9ETP - chains A and B; structure by X-ray diffraction, 2.48 A resolution.

Chain A:
Protein: Cyclin-dependent kinase 2
From: Homo sapiens
Notes: EC 2.7.11.22
UniProtKB: P24941 (CDK2_HUMAN); residues 1-298 here = UniProt positions 1-298
Amino-acid sequence (302 residues; each row starts with the number of its first residue; numbers below 1 keep their minus sign (Gly-3 is residue -3)):
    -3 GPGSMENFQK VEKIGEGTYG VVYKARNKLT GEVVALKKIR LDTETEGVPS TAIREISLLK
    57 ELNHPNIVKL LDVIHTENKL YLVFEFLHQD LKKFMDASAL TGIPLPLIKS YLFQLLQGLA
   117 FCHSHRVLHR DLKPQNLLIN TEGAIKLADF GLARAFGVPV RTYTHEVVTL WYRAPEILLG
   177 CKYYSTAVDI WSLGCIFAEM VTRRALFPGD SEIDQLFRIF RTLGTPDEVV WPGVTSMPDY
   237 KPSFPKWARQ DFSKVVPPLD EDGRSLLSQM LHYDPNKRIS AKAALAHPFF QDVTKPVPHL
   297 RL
Not modelled in the structure: -3, 38-40, 298
Construct notes: expression tag (-3 to 0)
Modified / non-standard residues: Thr160 (phosphothreonine; TPO)
UniProt features mapped onto this chain:
  - active site: Asp127 (Proton acceptor)
  - binding site (ATP): Ile10 to Val18, Lys33, Glu81 to Leu83, Asp86, Lys129 to Asn132, Asp145
  - binding site (Mg(2+)): Asn132, Asp145
  - site (CDK7 binding): Lys9, Lys88, Lys89, Leu166
  - modified residue: Met1 (N-acetylmethionine), Lys6 (N6-acetyllysine), Thr14 (Phosphothreonine), Tyr15 (Phosphotyrosine), Tyr19 (Phosphotyrosine), Thr160 (Phosphothreonine)
Ligand contacts:
  - 4-bromo-1H-pyrazole (BYZ), molecule 1: Pro-2, Ile52, Lys56, Leu66, Leu67, Asp68, Val69
  - 4-bromo-1H-pyrazole (BYZ), molecule 2: Met1, Phe4, Gln5, Lys6, Leu32
  - 4-bromo-1H-pyrazole (BYZ), molecule 3: Lys6, Val17, Val18, Tyr19, Leu32, Lys33, Lys34, Tyr77
  - 4-bromo-1H-pyrazole (BYZ), molecule 4: Ile10, Val18, Ala31, Lys33, Val64, Phe80, Glu81, Phe82, Leu83, Leu134
  - 4-bromo-1H-pyrazole (BYZ), molecule 5: Gly98, Ile99, Pro100, Leu101, Ile104, Val197, Pro254
  - 4-bromo-1H-pyrazole (BYZ), molecule 6: Ile209, Phe213, Lys237, Ser239, Phe240

Chain B:
Protein: Cyclin-A2
From: Bos taurus
UniProtKB: P30274 (CCNA2_BOVIN); residues 172-432 here correspond to UniProt positions 170-430 (UniProt number = residue number - 2)
Amino-acid sequence (268 residues; numbered 171 to 438; the number before each row is that of its first residue):
   171 GVNEVPDYHE DIHTYLREME VKCKPKVGYM KKQPDITNSM RAILVDWLVE VGEEYKLQNE
   231 TLHLAVNYID RFLSSMSVLR GKLQLVGTAA MLLASKFEEI YPPEVAEFVY ITDDTYTKKQ
   291 VLRMEHLVLK VLAFDLAAPT INQFLTQYFL HQQPANCKVE SLAMFLGELS LIDADPYLKY
   351 LPSVIAAAAF HLALYTVTGQ SWPESLVQKT GYTLETLKPC LLDLHQTYLR APQHAQQSIR
   411 EKYKNSKYHG VSLLNPPETL NVHHHHHH
Construct notes: expression tag (171, 433-438)
Ligand contacts:
  - 4-bromo-1H-pyrazole (BYZ), molecule 1: Met210, Ile213, Leu214, Arg250, Leu253, Gln254
  - 4-bromo-1H-pyrazole (BYZ), molecule 2: Ile213, Leu214, Trp217, Gln254

Interface between chain A and chain B:
Residue-residue contacts (75):
  Leu37(A) - His296(B)
  Thr41(A) - Lys288(B)  hydrogen bond (backbone-side chain)
  Glu42(A) - Lys266(B)  hydrogen bond (backbone-side chain)
  Glu42(A) - Glu274(B)
  Glu42(A) - Val275(B)  hydrogen bond (side chain-backbone)
  Gly43(A) - Lys266(B)
  Gly43(A) - Leu292(B)
  Gly43(A) - Glu295(B)
  Val44(A) - Lys266(B)  hydrogen bond (backbone-side chain)
  Val44(A) - Glu295(B)  hydrogen bond (backbone-side chain)
  Val44(A) - Leu299(B)  hydrophobic
  Ser46(A) - Lys266(B)
  Ile49(A) - Leu263(B)  hydrophobic
  Ile49(A) - Leu299(B)  hydrophobic
  Ile49(A) - Leu306(B)  hydrophobic
  Arg50(A) - Lys266(B)
  Arg50(A) - Phe267(B)  hydrogen bond (side chain-backbone)
  Arg50(A) - Glu269(B)  hydrogen bond (side chain-backbone)
  Ile52(A) - Phe304(B)  hydrophobic
  Ser53(A) - Phe267(B)
  Ser53(A) - Phe304(B)
  Ser53(A) - Leu306(B)
  Lys56(A) - Ala303(B)  hydrogen bond (side chain-backbone)
  Lys56(A) - Asp305(B)  salt bridge
  Glu57(A) - Tyr185(B)  hydrogen bond
  Glu57(A) - Ala307(B)
  His71(A) - His296(B)
  His71(A) - Phe304(B)
  Ala116(A) - Tyr178(B)
  His119(A) - Tyr178(B)
  His119(A) - Ile182(B)
  Ser120(A) - Tyr178(B)
  Ser120(A) - Asp181(B)  hydrogen bond
  Ser120(A) - Ile182(B)
  His121(A) - Tyr185(B)
  Arg122(A) - Ile182(B)
  Arg122(A) - Tyr185(B)
  Arg122(A) - Leu186(B)
  Arg122(A) - Ala307(B)  hydrogen bond (side chain-backbone)
  Arg150(A) - Phe267(B)  hydrogen bond (side chain-backbone)
  Arg150(A) - Glu268(B)  salt bridge
  Ala151(A) - Phe267(B)  hydrophobic
  Phe152(A) - Val175(B)  hydrophobic
  Phe152(A) - Ile182(B)  hydrophobic
  Val154(A) - Glu174(B)
  Val154(A) - Val175(B)  hydrophobic
  Val154(A) - Ile182(B)  hydrophobic
  Val154(A) - Thr316(B)  hydrogen bond (backbone-side chain)
  Val154(A) - Gln317(B)  hydrogen bond (backbone-backbone)
  Pro155(A) - Asn173(B)
  Pro155(A) - Thr316(B)
  Val156(A) - Asn173(B)  hydrogen bond (backbone-backbone)
  Arg157(A) - Gln228(B)  hydrogen bond
  Arg157(A) - Glu230(B)
  Arg157(A) - Glu268(B)  salt bridge
  Thr158(A) - Ile270(B)
  Tyr159(A) - Ile270(B)
  Thr160(A) - Glu269(B)
  Thr160(A) - Ile270(B)
  Tyr179(A) - Asn173(B)
  Ser181(A) - Val172(B)  hydrogen bond (side chain-backbone)
  Ser181(A) - Asn173(B)
  Ser181(A) - Val175(B)
  Thr182(A) - Val172(B)
  Thr182(A) - Val175(B)
  Ala183(A) - Val172(B)  hydrophobic
  Pro271(A) - Val172(B)
  Asn272(A) - Gly171(B)
  Asn272(A) - Val172(B)  hydrogen bond (side chain-backbone)
  Ser276(A) - Asp177(B)  hydrogen bond
  Ser276(A) - Tyr178(B)
  Ala277(A) - Tyr178(B)  hydrogen bond (backbone-side chain)
  Lys278(A) - Asp177(B)  hydrogen bond (side chain-backbone)
  Lys278(A) - Tyr178(B)  hydrogen bond (backbone-side chain)
  Lys278(A) - Asp181(B)  salt bridge
Interface residues without a listed pair, chain A (43 interface residues in all): Leu54, Val69, Leu76, Glu162, Tyr180, Ala279
Interface residues without a listed pair, chain B (39 interface residues in all): His179, Met189, Tyr271, Pro273, Gln313, Leu320

In short:
43 residues of chain A and 39 residues of chain B are in contact; the contacts include 22 hydrogen bonds and 4
salt bridges. Polar pairs include Lys56(A)-Asp305(B), Arg150(A)-Glu268(B) and Arg157(A)-Glu268(B). Chain A
binds 6 copies of 4-bromo-1H-pyrazole. Bound to chain B: 4-bromo-1H-pyrazole.
Chain A is Cyclin-dependent kinase 2 (Homo sapiens) and chain B is Cyclin-A2 (Bos taurus); the structure,
CDK2-cyclin A in complex with FragLite 1, was determined by X-ray diffraction, deposited together with 9ESJ,
9ESK, 9ESL, 9ESN, 9ESO, 9ESP and 21 further entries.
